PDB entry 4IHS | X-ray diffraction, 3.10 A resolution | chains B and F of the 4 polymer chains in the assembly

# Chain B
Protein: HTH-type transcriptional regulator BenM
From: Acinetobacter sp
UniProtKB: O68014 (BENM_ACIAD); residues 1-87 here = UniProt positions 1-87
Sequence (94 residues; row label = number of the first residue in the row):
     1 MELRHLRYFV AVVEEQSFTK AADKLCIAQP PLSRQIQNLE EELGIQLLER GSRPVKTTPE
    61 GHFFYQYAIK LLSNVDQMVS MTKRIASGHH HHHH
Not modelled in the structure: 94
Construct notes: expression tag (88-94)
UniProt features mapped onto this chain:
  - DNA-binding region: Phe-18 to Gln-37 (H-T-H motif)

# Chain F
Molecule: catB site 1 DNA - complement
Sequence (25 nucleotides; numbered 1 to 25; the number before each row is that of its first residue):
     1 TTTGCATACT AAAAAGGTAT ATAAA

# How chain B and chain F interact
Pairs across the interface - 21 pairs, chain B then chain F:
  Arg-4(B) / DA15(F)  salt bridge to the phosphate
  Arg-4(B) / DG16(F)  phosphate contact
  His-5(B) / DA15(F)  phosphate contact
  Tyr-8(B) / DG16(F)  hydrogen bond to the phosphate
  Ile-27(B) / DG17(F)  phosphate contact
  Ala-28(B) / DG17(F)  hydrogen bond to the phosphate
  Ala-28(B) / DT18(F)  base contact
  Pro-30(B) / DT18(F)  base contact
  Pro-30(B) / DA19(F)  base contact
  Pro-31(B) / DG16(F)  sugar contact
  Pro-31(B) / DG17(F)  base contact
  Arg-34(B) / DG16(F)  hydrogen bond to the base
  Arg-34(B) / DG17(F)  hydrogen bond to the base
  Gln-35(B) / DA15(F)  sugar contact
  Gln-35(B) / DG16(F)  phosphate contact
  Gly-51(B) / DA24(F)  sugar contact
  Ser-52(B) / DA25(F)  phosphate contact
  Arg-53(B) / DA23(F)  base contact
  Arg-53(B) / DA24(F)  hydrogen bond to the base
  Arg-53(B) / DA25(F)  hydrogen bond to the phosphate
  Pro-54(B) / DA25(F)  phosphate contact
Also at the interface, not in a pair above, chain B (15 interface residues in all): Cys-26, Asn-38

# In short
Chain B and chain F form an interface of 15 and 8 residues respectively; the contacts include 6 hydrogen bonds
and 1 salt bridge. Polar pairs include Arg-34(B)/DG16(F), Arg-34(B)/DG17(F) and Arg-53(B)/DA24(F).
Here chain B is HTH-type transcriptional regulator BenM (Acinetobacter sp) and chain F is catB site 1 DNA -
complement. Entry 4IHS (Crystal Structure of BenM_DBD/catB site 1 DNA Complex) was determined by X-ray
diffraction (same publication as 4IHT).
